6ZG8 - chains G and H of the 11 polymer chains in the assembly; structure by electron microscopy, 3.49 A resolution.

Chain G:
Protein: ATP synthase subunit gamma, mitochondrial
Organism: Bos taurus
UniProtKB: P05631 (ATPG_BOVIN); residues 1-273 here correspond to UniProt positions 26-298 (UniProt number = residue number + 25)
Sequence (273 residues; numbered 1 to 273; the number before each row is that of its first residue):
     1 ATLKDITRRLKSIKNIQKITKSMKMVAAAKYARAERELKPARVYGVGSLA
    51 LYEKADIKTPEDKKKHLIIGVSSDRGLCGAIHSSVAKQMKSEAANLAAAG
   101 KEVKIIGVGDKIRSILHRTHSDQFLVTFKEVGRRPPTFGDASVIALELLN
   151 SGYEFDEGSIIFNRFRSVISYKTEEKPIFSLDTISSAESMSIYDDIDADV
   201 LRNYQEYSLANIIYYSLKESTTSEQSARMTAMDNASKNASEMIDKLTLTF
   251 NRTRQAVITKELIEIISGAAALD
Unresolved in the structure: 273
Curated features (UniProtKB/Swiss-Prot):
  - modified residue: Lys14 (N6-acetyllysine), Lys24 (N6-succinyllysine), Lys30 (N6-acetyllysine), Lys90 (N6-acetyllysine), Ser121 (Phosphoserine), Lys129 (N6-acetyllysine), Lys172 (N6-acetyllysine), Lys245 (N6-succinyllysine)

Chain H:
Protein: ATP synthase subunit delta, mitochondrial
Organism: Bos taurus
UniProtKB: P05630 (ATPD_BOVIN); residues 1-146 here correspond to UniProt positions 23-168 (UniProt number = residue number + 22)
Sequence (146 residues; row label = number of the first residue in the row):
     1 AEAAAAQAPAAGPGQMSFTFASPTQVFFNSANVRQVDVPTQTGAFGILAA
    51 HVPTLQVLRPGLVVVHAEDGTTSKYFVSSGSVTVNADSSVQLLAEEAVTL
   101 DMLDLGAAKANLEKAQSELLGAADEATRAEIQIRIEANEALVKALE
Unresolved in the structure: 1-13
Curated features (UniProtKB/Swiss-Prot):
  - modified residue (N6-acetyllysine): Lys114, Lys143

How chain G and chain H interact:
Residue-residue contacts - 41 pairs, chain G then chain H:
  Pro40(G) - Thr24(H)
  Val43(G) - Asn29(H)
  Tyr44(G) - Ala21(H)
  Tyr44(G) - Ser22(H)
  Tyr44(G) - Pro23(H)
  Tyr44(G) - Leu93(H)  hydrophobic
  Gly47(G) - Gln91(H)
  Gly47(G) - Leu93(H)
  Ser48(G) - Leu93(H)
  Ala50(G) - Gln91(H)
  Leu51(G) - Leu55(H)  hydrophobic
  Lys54(G) - Asn85(H)
  Lys54(G) - Asp87(H)
  Lys54(G) - Ser89(H)  hydrogen bond
  Lys54(G) - Gln91(H)
  Phe138(G) - Pro23(H)  hydrophobic
  Phe138(G) - Glu95(H)
  Met190(G) - Leu55(H)  hydrophobic
  Ile192(G) - Pro53(H)
  Tyr193(G) - Pro53(H)
  Tyr193(G) - Thr54(H)
  Tyr193(G) - Leu55(H)  hydrophobic
  Tyr193(G) - Val84(H)
  Tyr193(G) - Asn85(H)  hydrogen bond
  Asp194(G) - Val52(H)
  Asp194(G) - Pro53(H)  hydrogen bond (backbone-backbone)
  Asp194(G) - Thr54(H)
  Asp195(G) - Thr42(H)
  Asp195(G) - Leu55(H)
  Asp195(G) - Gln56(H)  hydrogen bond (backbone-side chain)
  Ile196(G) - Leu55(H)  hydrophobic
  Val200(G) - Thr42(H)
  Asn203(G) - Val57(H)
  Tyr204(G) - Val57(H)
  Tyr204(G) - Ser81(H)
  Tyr204(G) - Thr83(H)  hydrogen bond
  Tyr207(G) - Gly80(H)
  Tyr207(G) - Leu93(H)
  Tyr207(G) - Ala94(H)
  Tyr207(G) - Glu95(H)  hydrogen bond (side chain-backbone)
  Tyr214(G) - Pro23(H)  hydrogen bond (side chain-backbone)
Also at the interface, not in a pair above, chain G (23 interface residues in all): Ala41, Leu201, Asn211
Also at the interface, not in a pair above, chain H (29 interface residues in all): Thr19, Gln25, Val26, Ser79, Val82, Ala86

Overview:
The interface between chain G and chain H involves 23 residues on one side and 29 on the other, with 7
hydrogen bonds. Polar contacts include Lys54(G)-Ser89(H), Tyr193(G)-Asn85(H) and Asp195(G)-Gln56(H).
Chain G is ATP synthase subunit gamma, mitochondrial and chain H is ATP synthase subunit delta, mitochondrial,
both from Bos taurus; the structure, bovine ATP synthase rotor domain state 2, was determined by electron
microscopy, deposited together with 6Z1R, 6Z1U, 6ZG7 and 6ZIK.
